7ZGQ - chains C and D of the 4 polymer chains in the assembly; structure by electron microscopy, 2.80 A resolution.

[Chain C]
Name: Cleavage factor two protein 2
Organism: Saccharomyces cerevisiae
Reference sequence: Q12102 (CFT2_YEAST); numbering as in UniProt (aligned over 1-720)
Sequence (720 residues; numbered 1 to 720; the number before each row is that of its first residue):
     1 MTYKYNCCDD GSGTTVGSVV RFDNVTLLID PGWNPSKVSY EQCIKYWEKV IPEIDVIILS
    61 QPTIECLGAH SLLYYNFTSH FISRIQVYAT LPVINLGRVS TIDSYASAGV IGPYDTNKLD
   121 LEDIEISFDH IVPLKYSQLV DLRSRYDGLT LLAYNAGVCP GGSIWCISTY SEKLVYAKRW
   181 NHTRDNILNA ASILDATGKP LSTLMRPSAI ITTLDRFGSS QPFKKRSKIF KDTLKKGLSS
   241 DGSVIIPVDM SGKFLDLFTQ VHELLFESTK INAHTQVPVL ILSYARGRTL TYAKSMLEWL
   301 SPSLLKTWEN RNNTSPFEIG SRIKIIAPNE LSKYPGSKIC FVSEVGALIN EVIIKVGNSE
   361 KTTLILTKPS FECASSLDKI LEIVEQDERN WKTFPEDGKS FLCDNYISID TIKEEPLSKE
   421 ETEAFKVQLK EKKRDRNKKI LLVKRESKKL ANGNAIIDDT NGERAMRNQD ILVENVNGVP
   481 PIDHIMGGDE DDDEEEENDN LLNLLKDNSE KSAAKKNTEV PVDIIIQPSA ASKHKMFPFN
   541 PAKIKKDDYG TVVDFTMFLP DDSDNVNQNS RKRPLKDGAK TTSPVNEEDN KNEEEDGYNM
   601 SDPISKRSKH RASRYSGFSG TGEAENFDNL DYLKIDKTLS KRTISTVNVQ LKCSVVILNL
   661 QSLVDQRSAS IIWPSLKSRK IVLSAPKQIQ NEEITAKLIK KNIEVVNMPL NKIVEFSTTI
Disordered / not traced: 1-523, 562-720
Reported in the primary citation:
  - mutagenesis - F537A/Y549A/F558A: decreased binding to polymerase module

[Chain D]
Name: Polyadenylation factor subunit 2
Organism: Saccharomyces cerevisiae
Reference sequence: A0A6A5Q543 (A0A6A5Q543_YEASX); numbering as in UniProt (aligned over 1-465)
Sequence (465 residues; numbered 1 to 465; the number before each row is that of its first residue):
     1 MDGHNQNQYQ NQNQIQQSQQ PPLKKYVTQR RSVDVSSPYI NLYYNRRHGL PNLVVEPETS
    61 YTIDIMPPNA YRGRDRVINL PSKFTHLSSN KVKHVIPAIQ WTPEGRRLVV ATYSGEFSLW
   121 NASSFTFETL MQAHDSAVTT MKYSHDSDWM ISGDADGMIK IWQPNFSMVK EIDAAHTESI
   181 RDMAFSSNDS KFVTCSDDNI LKIWNFSNGK QERVLSGHHW DVKSCDWHPE MGLIASASKD
   241 NLVKLWDPRS GNCISSILKF KHTVLKTRFQ PTKGNLLMAI SKDKSCRVFD IRYSMKELMC
   301 VRDETDYMTL EWHPINESMF TLACYDGSLK HFDLLQNLNE PILTIPYAHD KCITSLSYNP
   361 VGHIFATAAK DRTIRFWTRA RPIDPNAYDD PTYNNKKING WFFGINNDIN AVREKSEFGA
   421 APPPPATLEP HALPNMNGFI NKKPRQEIPG IDSNIKSSTL PGLSI
Disordered / not traced: 1-27, 412-465

[How chain C and chain D interact]
Contacting residue pairs - 34 pairs, chain C then chain D:
  Asp-547(C) / Arg-249(D)  salt bridge
  Asp-548(C) / Ser-186(D)
  Asp-548(C) / Asn-188(D)
  Asp-548(C) / Ser-190(D)
  Tyr-549(C) / Lys-191(D)
  Tyr-549(C) / Ile-203(D)  hydrophobic
  Tyr-549(C) / Glu-212(D)  hydrogen bond
  Tyr-549(C) / Trp-227(D)  hydrogen bond (backbone-side chain)
  Tyr-549(C) / Gly-232(D)
  Tyr-549(C) / Pro-248(D)
  Gly-550(C) / Glu-230(D)
  Gly-550(C) / Gly-232(D)
  Gly-550(C) / Arg-249(D)  hydrogen bond (backbone-side chain)
  Thr-551(C) / Glu-230(D)  hydrogen bond (backbone-backbone)
  Thr-551(C) / Met-231(D)
  Thr-551(C) / Gly-232(D)  hydrogen bond (backbone-backbone)
  Thr-551(C) / Arg-249(D)  hydrogen bond (backbone-side chain)
  Val-552(C) / Arg-249(D)
  Val-553(C) / Met-231(D)  hydrophobic
  Phe-555(C) / Gly-232(D)
  Phe-555(C) / Leu-233(D)  hydrophobic
  Phe-555(C) / Asp-247(D)
  Phe-555(C) / Arg-249(D)
  Phe-555(C) / Ile-254(D)
  Met-557(C) / Ser-294(D)
  Phe-558(C) / Met-231(D)  hydrophobic
  Phe-558(C) / Leu-233(D)  hydrophobic
  Phe-558(C) / Ile-254(D)  hydrophobic
  Phe-558(C) / Ser-255(D)  hydrogen bond (backbone-side chain)
  Phe-558(C) / Met-295(D)
  Leu-559(C) / Ser-294(D)
  Pro-560(C) / Ser-256(D)
  Pro-560(C) / Ser-294(D)
  Pro-560(C) / Met-295(D)  hydrophobic
Other interface residues (no listed pair), chain C (13 interface residues in all): Asp-561
Other interface residues (no listed pair), chain D (22 interface residues in all): Ser-187, Leu-245, Ile-291
From the paper, about this interface:
  - interface residues, chain C: Tyr-549(C), Phe-558(C)

[In short]
13 residues of chain C face 22 of chain D across their interface, with 7 hydrogen bonds and 1 salt bridge.
Polar pairs include Asp-547(C)/Arg-249(D), Tyr-549(C)/Glu-212(D) and Tyr-549(C)/Trp-227(D). From the paper:
F537A/Y549A/F558A of chain C reduce binding to polymerase module; interface residues Tyr-549(C) and
Phe-558(C).
Chain C is Cleavage factor two protein 2 and chain D is Polyadenylation factor subunit 2, both from
Saccharomyces cerevisiae; the structure, Polymerase module of yeast CPF in complex with the yPIM of Cft2, was
determined by electron microscopy (same publication as 7ZGP and 7ZGR).
